Entry 6RI7 (electron microscopy, 3.90 A resolution); this record covers chains F and D of the 10 polymer chains in the assembly.

[Chain F]
Name: Transcription elongation factor GreB
Source organism: Escherichia coli
UniProt: C3SQ22 (C3SQ22_ECOLX); residues 1-158 here correspond to UniProt positions 13-170 (UniProt number = residue number + 12)
Sequence (158 residues; each row starts with the number of its first residue):
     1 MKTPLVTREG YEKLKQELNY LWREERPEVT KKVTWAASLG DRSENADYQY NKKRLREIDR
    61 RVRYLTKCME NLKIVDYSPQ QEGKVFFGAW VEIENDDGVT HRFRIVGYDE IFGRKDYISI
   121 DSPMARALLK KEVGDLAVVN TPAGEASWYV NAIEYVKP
Disordered / not traced: 157-158
From the paper describing this entry:
  - conformationally variable residues (loop rearrangement): R42
  - catalytic residues: D41, E44 (proposed by the authors, not directly observed)
  - mutagenesis - S43A: decreased catalytic activity

[Chain D]
Name: DNA-directed RNA polymerase subunit beta'
Source organism: Escherichia coli (strain K12)
Notes: EC 2.7.7.6
UniProt: P0A8T7 (RPOC_ECOLI); residues 1-1407 here = UniProt positions 1-1407
Sequence (1407 residues; each row starts with the number of its first residue):
     1 MKDLLKFLKA QTKTEEFDAI KIALASPDMI RSWSFGEVKK PETINYRTFK PERDGLFCAR
    61 IFGPVKDYEC LCGKYKRLKH RGVICEKCGV EVTQTKVRRE RMGHIELASP TAHIWFLKSL
   121 PSRIGLLLDM PLRDIERVLY FESYVVIEGG MTNLERQQIL TEEQYLDALE EFGDEFDAKM
   181 GAEAIQALLK SMDLEQECEQ LREELNETNS ETKRKKLTKR IKLLEAFVQS GNKPEWMILT
   241 VLPVLPPDLR PLVPLDGGRF ATSDLNDLYR RVINRNNRLK RLLDLAAPDI IVRNEKRMLQ
   301 EAVDALLDNG RRGRAITGSN KRPLKSLADM IKGKQGRFRQ NLLGKRVDYS GRSVITVGPY
   361 LRLHQCGLPK KMALELFKPF IYGKLELRGL ATTIKAAKKM VEREEAVVWD ILDEVIREHP
   421 VLLNRAPTLH RLGIQAFEPV LIEGKAIQLH PLVCAAYNAD FDGDQMAVHV PLTLEAQLEA
   481 RALMMSTNNI LSPANGEPII VPSQDVVLGL YYMTRDCVNA KGEGMVLTGP KEAERLYRSG
   541 LASLHARVKV RITEYEKDAN GELVAKTSLK DTTVGRAILW MIVPKGLPYS IVNQALGKKA
   601 ISKMLNTCYR ILGLKPTVIF ADQIMYTGFA YAARSGASVG IDDMVIPEKK HEIISEAEAE
   661 VAEIQEQFQS GLVTAGERYN KVIDIWAAAN DRVSKAMMDN LQTETVINRD GQEEKQVSFN
   721 SIYMMADSGA RGSAAQIRQL AGMRGLMAKP DGSIIETPIT ANFREGLNVL QYFISTHGAR
   781 KGLADTALKT ANSGYLTRRL VDVAQDLVVT EDDCGTHEGI MMTPVIEGGD VKEPLRDRVL
   841 GRVTAEDVLK PGTADILVPR NTLLHEQWCD LLEENSVDAV KVRSVVSCDT DFGVCAHCYG
   901 RDLARGHIIN KGEAIGVIAA QSIGEPGTQL TMRTFHIGGA ASRAAAESSI QVKNKGSIKL
   961 SNVKSVVNSS GKLVITSRNT ELKLIDEFGR TKESYKVPYG AVLAKGDGEQ VAGGETVANW
  1021 DPHTMPVITE VSGFVRFTDM IDGQTITRQT DELTGLSSLV VLDSAERTAG GKDLRPALKI
  1081 VDAQGNDVLI PGTDMPAQYF LPGKAIVQLE DGVQISSGDT LARIPQESGG TKDITGGLPR
  1141 VADLFEARRP KEPAILAEIS GIVSFGKETK GKRRLVITPV DGSDPYEEMI PKWRQLNVFE
  1201 GERVERGDVI SDGPEAPHDI LRLRGVHAVT RYIVNEVQDV YRLQGVKIND KHIEVIVRQM
  1261 LRKATIVNAG SSDFLEGEQV EYSRVKIANR ELEANGKVGA TYSRDLLGIT KASLATESFI
  1321 SAASFQETTR VLTEAAVAGK RDELRGLKEN VIVGRLIPAG TGYAYHQDRM RRRAAGEAPA
  1381 APQVTAEDAS ASLAELLNAG LGGSDNE
Disordered / not traced: 1-15, 1374-1407
Metal / ion sites: Zn2+ site 1: C70, C72, C85, C88; Mg2+: D460, D462, D464 (shared with 1 residue of chain R); Zn2+ site 2: C814, C888, C895, C898
Curated features (UniProtKB/Swiss-Prot):
  - binding site (Zn(2+)): C70, C72, C85, C88, C814, C888, C895, C898
  - binding site (Mg(2+)): D460, D462, D464
  - modified residue: K983 (N6-acetyllysine)
  - mutagenesis: Q504 (Q504P: Resistant to antibiotics salinamide A and B), N690 (N690D: Resistant to antibiotics salinamide A and B), M697 (M697V: Resistant to antibiotics salinamide A and B), A735 (A735T: Resistant to antibiotics salinamide A and B), R738 (R738C/H/P/S: Resistant to antibiotics salinamide A and B), A748 (A748E: Resistant to antibiotics salinamide A and B), P758 (P758S/T: Resistant to antibiotics salinamide A and B), F763 (F763C: Resistant to antibiotics salinamide A and B), S775 (S775A: Resistant to antibiotics salinamide A and B), A779 (A779T/V: Resistant to antibiotics salinamide A and B), R780 (R780C: Resistant to antibiotics salinamide A and B), G782 (G782A/C: Resistant to antibiotics salinamide A and B), 1 further mutagenesis entry in UniProt

[How chain F and chain D interact]
Contacting residue pairs - 59 pairs, chain F then chain D:
  Y11(F) - P1022(D)
  K15(F) - S948(D)  hydrogen bond
  W22(F) - A941(D)
  W22(F) - L1243(D)  hydrophobic
  R23(F) - E827(D)
  R26(F) - L1243(D)  hydrogen bond (side chain-backbone)
  T34(F) - G1245(D)
  W35(F) - K599(D)  hydrogen bond (backbone-side chain)
  A37(F) - Q929(D)
  S38(F) - E497(D)  hydrogen bond
  L39(F) - I499(D)  hydrophobic
  D41(F) - N458(D)
  D41(F) - E925(D)
  D41(F) - Q929(D)  hydrogen bond
  R42(F) - D460(D)  salt bridge
  R42(F) - R731(D)
  E44(F) - R731(D)  salt bridge
  N45(F) - Q736(D)
  A46(F) - Q736(D)
  D47(F) - S733(D)  hydrogen bond
  D47(F) - Q736(D)
  Y48(F) - Q929(D)  hydrogen bond (side chain-backbone)
  Y50(F) - A735(D)  hydrophobic
  Y50(F) - R738(D)
  K52(F) - Q929(D)
  K52(F) - Q1244(D)  hydrogen bond
  K53(F) - L746(D)  hydrogen bond (side chain-backbone)
  K53(F) - M747(D)
  R60(F) - G752(D)  hydrogen bond (side chain-backbone)
  R63(F) - F935(D)
  R63(F) - I937(D)
  E70(F) - H1023(D)
  E70(F) - S1128(D)
  E70(F) - G1129(D)  hydrogen bond (side chain-backbone)
  E70(F) - G1130(D)  hydrogen bond (side chain-backbone)
  F86(F) - E1052(D)
  F86(F) - L1053(D)
  F86(F) - T1054(D)
  F86(F) - G1055(D)
  F87(F) - L1053(D)
  H101(F) - L672(D)
  Y108(F) - G676(D)
  Y108(F) - E677(D)
  Y108(F) - N680(D)
  I111(F) - K681(D)
  F112(F) - D684(D)
  D121(F) - T674(D)
  S122(F) - L672(D)
  S122(F) - T674(D)
  P123(F) - G671(D)
  P123(F) - T674(D)
  M124(F) - G671(D)
  L129(F) - E1052(D)
  K130(F) - E1052(D)
  T141(F) - Q669(D)
  T141(F) - S670(D)
  T141(F) - G671(D)
  P142(F) - Q669(D)
  A143(F) - Q669(D)  hydrogen bond (backbone-side chain)
Other interface residues (no listed pair), chain F (52 interface residues in all): T3, T30, V33, A36, R56, E57, V62, T66, V75, K84, Y117, I118, S119, W148
Other interface residues (no listed pair), chain D (51 interface residues in all): A455, Q667, F668, V673, I754, T931, A940, R1242, K1247

[Summary]
52 residues of chain F face 51 of chain D across their interface, with 13 hydrogen bonds and 2 salt bridges.
Among the polar pairs are R42(F)-D460(D), E44(F)-R731(D) and K15(F)-S948(D). From the paper: catalytic
residues D41(F) and E44(F); S43A of chain F reduces catalytic activity.
Here chain F is Transcription elongation factor GreB (Escherichia coli) and chain D is DNA-directed RNA
polymerase subunit beta' (Escherichia coli (strain K12)). Entry 6RI7 (Cryo-EM structure of E. coli RNA
polymerase elongation complex bound to GreB transcription factor) was determined by electron microscopy
together with 6RH3, 6RI9, 6RIN and 6RIP from the same study.
